6JJL - chains A and E of the 18 polymer chains in the assembly; structure by X-ray diffraction, 4.20 A resolution (low resolution: residue-level contacts below are approximate; hydrogen-bond / salt-bridge calls are withheld).

== Chain A (and E) ==
Name: Periplasmic serine endoprotease DegP
Organism: Escherichia coli K-12
Notes: EC 3.4.21.107; chain E of this document is another copy of the same molecule, construct and numbering; everything in this record applies to it too
UniProt: P0C0V0 (DEGP_ECOLI); residues 9-448 here correspond to UniProt positions 35-474 (UniProt number = residue number + 26)
Sequence (440 residues; each row starts with the number of its first residue):
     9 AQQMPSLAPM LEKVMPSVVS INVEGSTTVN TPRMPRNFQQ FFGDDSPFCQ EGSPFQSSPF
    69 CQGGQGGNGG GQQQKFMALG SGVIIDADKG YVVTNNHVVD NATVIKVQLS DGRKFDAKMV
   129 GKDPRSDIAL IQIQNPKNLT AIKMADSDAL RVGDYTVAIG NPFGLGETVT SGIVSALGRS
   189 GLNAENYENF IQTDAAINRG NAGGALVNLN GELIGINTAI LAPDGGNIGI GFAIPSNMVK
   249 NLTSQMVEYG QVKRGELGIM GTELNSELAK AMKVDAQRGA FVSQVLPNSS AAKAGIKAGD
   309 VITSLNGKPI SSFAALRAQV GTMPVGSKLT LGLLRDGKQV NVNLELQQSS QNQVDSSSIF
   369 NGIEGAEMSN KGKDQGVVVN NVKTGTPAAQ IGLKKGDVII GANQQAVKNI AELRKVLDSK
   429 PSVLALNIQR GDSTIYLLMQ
Unresolved in the structure: 33-81, 358-367 (chain E: 9-10, 36-81, 360-363)
Differences from the reference sequence: conflict Ala-210 (Ser236 in P0C0V0)
Curated features (UniProtKB/Swiss-Prot):
  - active site (Charge relay system): His-105, Asp-135
  - binding site (substrate): Glu-32, His-105, Asp-135, Thr-226 to Ala-230, Leu-265 to Gly-269

== Interface between chain A and chain E ==
Contacting residue pairs (17):
  Asn-411(A) with Ala-279(E)
  Gln-412(A) with Met-280(E); Asp-344(E)
  Val-431(A) with Glu-275(E); Leu-276(E); Ala-279(E)
  Ala-433(A) with Met-280(E)
  Arg-438(A) with Gln-292(E)
  Thr-442(A) with Ala-306(E)
  Ile-443(A) with Ser-291(E); Gln-292(E); Ala-306(E)
  Tyr-444(A) with Met-280(E); Ser-291(E); Ala-306(E); Gly-307(E)
  Leu-446(A) with Leu-276(E)
Other interface residues (no listed pair), chain A (10 interface residues in all): Ser-430
Other interface residues (no listed pair), chain E (13 interface residues in all): Lys-278, Lys-281, Phe-289, Val-290

== Summary ==
10 residues of chain A face 13 of chain E across their interface. Curated annotation (UniProt) lists
active-site residues His-105(A) and Asp-135(A) and 13 substrate-binding residues on chain A.
Chain A and chain E are both Periplasmic serine endoprotease DegP (Escherichia coli K-12); the structure,
Crystal structure of the DegP dodecamer with a modulator, was determined by X-ray diffraction (same
publication as 6JJK and 6JJO).
